3ZK1 - chains A and B of the 11 polymer chains in the assembly; structure by X-ray diffraction, 2.20 A resolution.

Chain A (and B):
Name: ATP synthase subunit C
Organism: Fusobacterium nucleatum
Notes: chain B of this document is another copy of the same molecule, construct and numbering; everything in this record applies to it too
Reference sequence: Q8RGD7 (ATPL_FUSNN); residue numbers follow UniProt; this construct covers 1-89
Amino-acid sequence (89 residues; numbered 1 to 89; the number before each row is that of its first residue):
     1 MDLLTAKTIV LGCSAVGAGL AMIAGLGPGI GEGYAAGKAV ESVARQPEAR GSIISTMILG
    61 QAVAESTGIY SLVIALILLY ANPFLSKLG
Ion coordination: Na+ site 1: Glu-32, Glu-65 (shared with 2 residues of chain K); Na+ site 2: Val-63, Ser-66 (shared with Glu-32(B), Glu-65(B) of chain B)
What the authors report for this chain:
  - Na+ coordination: Glu-32, Val-63, Glu-65, Ser-66
  - Na+ coordination through a water molecule: Ala-64, Thr-67
  - contacts within the chain: Glu-32/Glu-65 (hydrogen bond)

Interface between chain A and chain B:
Contacting residue pairs (89; chain A residue first):
  Met-1(A) / Asp-2(B)  hydrogen bond (backbone-side chain)
  Met-1(A) / Leu-4(B)
  Met-1(A) / Thr-5(B)
  Met-1(A) / Thr-8(B)
  Asp-2(A) / Leu-4(B)
  Ala-6(A) / Leu-4(B)  hydrophobic
  Ala-6(A) / Thr-8(B)
  Ile-9(A) / Thr-8(B)
  Val-10(A) / Thr-8(B)
  Cys-13(A) / Gly-12(B)
  Cys-13(A) / Val-16(B)
  Ser-14(A) / Ala-15(B)
  Gly-17(A) / Ala-15(B)
  Gly-17(A) / Gly-19(B)
  Leu-20(A) / Val-16(B)
  Leu-20(A) / Gly-19(B)
  Leu-20(A) / Leu-20(B)  hydrophobic
  Leu-20(A) / Ile-23(B)
  Ala-21(A) / Gly-19(B)
  Ala-21(A) / Met-22(B)  hydrophobic
  Ala-24(A) / Met-22(B)
  Ala-24(A) / Ile-23(B)
  Ala-24(A) / Leu-26(B)
  Leu-26(A) / Leu-26(B)  hydrophobic
  Gly-27(A) / Leu-26(B)
  Gly-27(A) / Gly-29(B)
  Gly-27(A) / Ile-30(B)
  Pro-28(A) / Gly-29(B)
  Ile-30(A) / Ile-30(B)  hydrophobic
  Gly-31(A) / Gly-29(B)
  Gly-31(A) / Ile-30(B)
  Gly-31(A) / Gly-33(B)
  Tyr-34(A) / Gly-33(B)
  Tyr-34(A) / Tyr-34(B)
  Tyr-34(A) / Gly-37(B)
  Tyr-34(A) / Lys-38(B)
  Ala-35(A) / Gly-33(B)
  Ala-35(A) / Ala-36(B)  hydrophobic
  Ala-35(A) / Gly-37(B)
  Lys-38(A) / Gly-37(B)
  Lys-38(A) / Val-40(B)
  Lys-38(A) / Glu-41(B)  salt bridge
  Ala-39(A) / Val-40(B)  hydrophobic
  Ser-42(A) / Val-40(B)
  Ser-42(A) / Glu-41(B)
  Ser-42(A) / Ala-44(B)
  Gln-46(A) / Ala-44(B)
  Gln-46(A) / Arg-45(B)
  Ser-52(A) / Arg-50(B)  hydrogen bond
  Ile-53(A) / Val-40(B)  hydrophobic
  Ile-53(A) / Ala-44(B)  hydrophobic
  Ser-55(A) / Arg-50(B)
  Thr-56(A) / Ala-39(B)
  Thr-56(A) / Val-40(B)
  Thr-56(A) / Val-43(B)
  Thr-56(A) / Arg-50(B)
  Thr-56(A) / Ile-54(B)
  Met-57(A) / Val-40(B)  hydrophobic
  Gly-60(A) / Ala-36(B)
  Gly-60(A) / Gln-61(B)
  Val-63(A) / Glu-32(B)
  Val-63(A) / Gln-61(B)
  Ala-64(A) / Gly-29(B)
  Ala-64(A) / Glu-32(B)
  Ala-64(A) / Gly-33(B)
  Ser-66(A) / Glu-65(B)  hydrogen bond
  Thr-67(A) / Gly-25(B)  hydrogen bond (side chain-backbone)
  Thr-67(A) / Pro-28(B)
  Thr-67(A) / Gly-29(B)
  Thr-67(A) / Glu-65(B)
  Tyr-70(A) / Met-22(B)  hydrophobic
  Tyr-70(A) / Glu-65(B)  hydrogen bond
  Tyr-70(A) / Ile-69(B)
  Tyr-70(A) / Leu-72(B)  hydrophobic
  Ser-71(A) / Met-22(B)
  Ile-74(A) / Met-22(B)  hydrophobic
  Ile-74(A) / Leu-72(B)  hydrophobic
  Ile-74(A) / Leu-76(B)  hydrophobic
  Ile-77(A) / Tyr-80(B)
  Pro-83(A) / Leu-79(B)
  Pro-83(A) / Tyr-80(B)  hydrophobic
  Phe-84(A) / Leu-11(B)
  Phe-84(A) / Ala-15(B)  hydrophobic
  Phe-84(A) / Leu-78(B)
  Phe-84(A) / Leu-79(B)  hydrophobic
  Lys-87(A) / Lys-7(B)
  Lys-87(A) / Leu-79(B)  hydrogen bond (side chain-backbone)
  Lys-87(A) / Leu-85(B)
  Leu-88(A) / Thr-8(B)
Other interface residues (no listed pair), chain A (48 interface residues in all): Leu-3, Ile-23, Glu-32, Glu-41, Leu-59, Gln-61, Leu-78, Gly-89
Other interface residues (no listed pair), chain B (45 interface residues in all): Met-57, Ile-58, Gly-68, Ala-75
From the paper, about this interface:
  - pairs named by the authors: Ser-66(A)/Glu-65(B) (hydrogen bond), Tyr-70(A)/Glu-65(B) (hydrogen bond)

In short:
48 residues of chain A face 45 of chain B across their interface; the contacts include 6 hydrogen bonds and 1
salt bridge. Polar contacts include Lys-38(A)/Glu-41(B), Met-1(A)/Asp-2(B) and Ser-52(A)/Arg-50(B). The paper
describes hydrogen bonds between Ser-66(A) and Glu-65(B) and Tyr-70(A) and Glu-65(B). From the paper: Na+
coordination by Glu-32(A), Val-63(A) and Glu-65(A) among others; water-mediated Na+ coordination by Ala-64(A)
and Thr-67(A).
Chain A and chain B are both ATP synthase subunit C (Fusobacterium nucleatum); the structure, Crystal
structure of the sodium binding rotor ring at pH 5.3, was determined by X-ray diffraction, deposited together
with 3ZK2.
